6C6S - chains B and I of the 9 polymer chains in the assembly; structure by electron microscopy, 3.70 A resolution.

== Chain B ==
Molecule: 29-nt DNA strand
Sequence (29 nucleotides; row label = number of the first residue in the row):
     1 GGGTATTCGCCGTGTACCTCTCGCAGCCC

== Chain I ==
Molecule: DNA-directed RNA polymerase subunit beta
Source organism: Escherichia coli (strain K12)
Notes: EC 2.7.7.6
Reference sequence: P0A8V2 (RPOB_ECOLI); numbering as in UniProt (aligned over 1-1342)
Amino-acid sequence (1342 residues; row label = number of the first residue in the row):
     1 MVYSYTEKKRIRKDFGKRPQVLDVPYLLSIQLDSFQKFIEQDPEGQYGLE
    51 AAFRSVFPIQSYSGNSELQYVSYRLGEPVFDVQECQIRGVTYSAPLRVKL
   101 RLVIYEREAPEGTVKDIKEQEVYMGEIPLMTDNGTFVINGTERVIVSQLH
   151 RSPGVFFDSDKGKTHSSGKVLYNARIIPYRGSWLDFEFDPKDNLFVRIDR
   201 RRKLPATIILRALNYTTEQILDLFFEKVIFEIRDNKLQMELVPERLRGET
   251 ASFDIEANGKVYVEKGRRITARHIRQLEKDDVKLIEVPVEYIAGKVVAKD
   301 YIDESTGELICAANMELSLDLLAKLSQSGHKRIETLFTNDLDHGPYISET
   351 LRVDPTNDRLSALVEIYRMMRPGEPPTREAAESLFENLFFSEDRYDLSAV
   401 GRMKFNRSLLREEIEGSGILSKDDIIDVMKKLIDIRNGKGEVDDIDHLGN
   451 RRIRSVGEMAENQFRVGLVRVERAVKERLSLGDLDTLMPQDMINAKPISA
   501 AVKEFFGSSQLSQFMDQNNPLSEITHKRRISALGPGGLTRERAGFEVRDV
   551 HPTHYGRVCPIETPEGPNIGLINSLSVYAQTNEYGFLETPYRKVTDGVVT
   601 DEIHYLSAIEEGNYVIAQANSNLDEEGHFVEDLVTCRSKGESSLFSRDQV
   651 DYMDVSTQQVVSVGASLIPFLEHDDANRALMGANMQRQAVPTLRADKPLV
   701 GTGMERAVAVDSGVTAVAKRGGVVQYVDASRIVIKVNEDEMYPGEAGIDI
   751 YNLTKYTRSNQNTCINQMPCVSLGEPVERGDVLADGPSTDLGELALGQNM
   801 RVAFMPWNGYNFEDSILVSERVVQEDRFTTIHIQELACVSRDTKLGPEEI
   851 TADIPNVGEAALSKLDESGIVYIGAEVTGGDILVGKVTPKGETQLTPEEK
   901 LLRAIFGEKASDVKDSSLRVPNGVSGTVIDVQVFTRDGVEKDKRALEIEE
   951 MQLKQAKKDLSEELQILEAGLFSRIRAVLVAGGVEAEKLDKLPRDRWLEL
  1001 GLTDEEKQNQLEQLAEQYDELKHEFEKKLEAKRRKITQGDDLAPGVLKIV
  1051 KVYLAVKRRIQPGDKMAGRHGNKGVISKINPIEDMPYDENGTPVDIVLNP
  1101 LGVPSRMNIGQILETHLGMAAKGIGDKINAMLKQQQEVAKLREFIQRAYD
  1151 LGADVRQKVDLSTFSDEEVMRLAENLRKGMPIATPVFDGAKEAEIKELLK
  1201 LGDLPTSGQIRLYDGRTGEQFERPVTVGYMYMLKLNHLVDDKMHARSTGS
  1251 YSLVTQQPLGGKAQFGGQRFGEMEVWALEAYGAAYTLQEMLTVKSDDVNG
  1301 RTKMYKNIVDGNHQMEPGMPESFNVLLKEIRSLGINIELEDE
Unresolved in the structure: 1
Swiss-Prot annotation at these positions:
  - modified residue (N6-acetyllysine): Lys1022, Lys1200
  - mutagenesis: Ile561 (I561S: Resistant to antibiotics salinamide A and B), Ile569 (I569S: Resistant to antibiotics salinamide A and B), Ala665 (A665E: Resistant to antibiotics salinamide A and B), Asp675 (D675A/G: Resistant to antibiotics salinamide A and B), Asn677 (N677H/K: Resistant to antibiotics salinamide A and B), Leu680 (L680M: Resistant to antibiotics salinamide A and B), Glu813 (E813K: Disrupts the enzyme's active center)

== Chain B / chain I interface ==
Pairs across the interface - 11 pairs, chain B then chain I:
  DT15(B) - Met1273(I)  sugar contact
  DA16(B) - Arg1269(I)  salt bridge to the phosphate
  DA16(B) - Gly1271(I)  phosphate contact
  DC17(B) - Gln1268(I)  sugar contact
  DC17(B) - Arg1269(I)  hydrogen bond to the phosphate
  DC18(B) - Gly1261(I)  phosphate contact
  DC18(B) - Lys1262(I)  hydrogen bond to the phosphate
  DT21(B) - Thr141(I)  sugar contact
  DC22(B) - Asn139(I)  hydrogen bond to the phosphate
  DC22(B) - Arg143(I)  salt bridge to the phosphate
  DG26(B) - Lys496(I)  salt bridge to the phosphate
Other interface residues (no listed pair), chain B (8 interface residues in all): DC20
Other interface residues (no listed pair), chain I (14 interface residues in all): Gly507, Ser508, Phe514, Asn762

== Summary ==
Chain B and chain I form an interface of 8 and 14 residues respectively; the contacts include 3 hydrogen bonds
and 3 salt bridges. Among the polar pairs are DC17(B)-Arg1269(I), DC18(B)-Lys1262(I) and DC22(B)-Asn139(I).
From UniProt: 7 mutagenesis sites on chain I.
Chain B is a 29-nt DNA strand and chain I is DNA-directed RNA polymerase subunit beta (Escherichia coli
(strain K12)); the structure, CryoEM structure of E.coli RNA polymerase elongation complex bound with RfaH,
was determined by electron microscopy together with 6C6T and 6C6U from the same study.
